7N2O - chains D and F of the 5 polymer chains in the assembly; structure by X-ray diffraction, 2.30 A resolution.

Chain D:
Molecule: T-cell receptor alpha chain
From: Homo sapiens
Sequence (210 residues; each row starts with the number of its first residue):
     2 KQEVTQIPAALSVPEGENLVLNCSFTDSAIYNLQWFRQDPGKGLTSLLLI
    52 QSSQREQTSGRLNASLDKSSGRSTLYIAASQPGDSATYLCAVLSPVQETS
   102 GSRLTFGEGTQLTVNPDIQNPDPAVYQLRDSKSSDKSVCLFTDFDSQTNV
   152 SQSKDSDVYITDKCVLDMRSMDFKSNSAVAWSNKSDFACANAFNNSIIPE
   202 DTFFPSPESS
Disordered / not traced: 134-137, 208-211
Cystine bridges: Cys-24/Cys-91, Cys-140/Cys-190
Covalent attachments: N-acetylglucosamine (NAG) linked to Asn-23, Asn-64

Chain F:
Molecule: T-cell receptor beta chain
From: Homo sapiens
Sequence (242 residues; numbered 3 to 244; the number before each row is that of its first residue):
     3 GVTQTPKHLITATGQRVTLRCSPRSGDLSVYWYQQSLDQGLQFLIQYYNG
    53 EERAKGNILERFSAQQFPDLHSELNLSSLELGDSALYFCASSVGLFSTDT
   103 QYFGPGTRLTVLEDLKNVFPPEVAVFEPSEAEISHTQKATLVCLATGFYP
   153 DHVELSWWVNGKEVHSGVCTDPQPLKEQPALNDSRYALSSRLRVSATFWQ
   203 NPRNHFRCQVQFYGLSENDEWTQDRAKPVTQIVSAEAWGRAD
Disordered / not traced: 244
Cystine bridges: Cys-23/Cys-91, Cys-145/Cys-210
Covalent attachments: N-acetylglucosamine (NAG) linked to Asn-77

Interface between chain D and chain F:
Pairs across the interface (85):
  Tyr-32(D) with Ser-99(F)
  Asn-33(D) with Ser-99(F), hydrogen bond (side chain-backbone)
  Gln-35(D) with Thr-102(F), hydrogen bond
  Phe-37(D) with Thr-102(F)
  Gln-39(D) with Gln-37(F), hydrogen bond; Phe-90(F)
  Gly-42(D) with Pro-107(F)
  Lys-43(D) with Phe-105(F), hydrogen bond (side chain-backbone); Gly-106(F)
  Gly-44(D) with Phe-90(F); Gly-106(F); Pro-107(F)
  Leu-45(D) with Leu-43(F), hydrophobic; Phe-105(F)
  Ser-47(D) with Thr-102(F), hydrogen bond
  Leu-50(D) with Thr-100(F); Asp-101(F); Thr-102(F)
  Gln-52(D) with Thr-100(F), hydrogen bond (side chain-backbone)
  Ser-103(D) with Ala-56(F)
  Arg-104(D) with Phe-45(F); Lys-57(F); Gly-58(F)
  Leu-105(D) with Tyr-35(F); Phe-45(F); Gln-103(F)
  Phe-107(D) with Tyr-35(F), hydrophobic; Leu-43(F), hydrophobic; Phe-105(F), hydrophobic
  Glu-109(D) with Asp-40(F); Gln-41(F); Gly-42(F)
  Asp-123(D) with His-137(F), salt bridge
  Tyr-127(D) with Ser-131(F); Ala-133(F); Glu-134(F); His-137(F); Thr-138(F)
  Gln-128(D) with Ser-131(F), hydrogen bond (backbone-side chain)
  Leu-129(D) with Phe-128(F); Glu-129(F); Thr-142(F); Val-144(F), hydrophobic
  Arg-130(D) with Phe-128(F); Glu-129(F), hydrogen bond (backbone-backbone)
  Asp-131(D) with Ala-126(F); Val-127(F); Phe-128(F)
  Ser-132(D) with Val-127(F); Glu-238(F)
  Val-139(D) with Phe-128(F), hydrophobic; Leu-146(F), hydrophobic
  Leu-141(D) with Thr-142(F)
  Thr-143(D) with Arg-195(F)
  Asp-144(D) with Thr-138(F); Arg-195(F), salt bridge
  Tyr-160(D) with Leu-177(F), hydrophobic; Glu-179(F), hydrogen bond (side chain-backbone)
  Thr-162(D) with Asp-173(F); Leu-177(F); Ser-191(F)
  Cys-165(D) with Cys-171(F), disulfide; Thr-172(F), hydrogen bond (side chain-backbone); Arg-193(F)
  Val-166(D) with Cys-171(F)
  Leu-167(D) with Val-170(F); Cys-171(F), hydrophobic; Arg-195(F)
  Asp-168(D) with Ser-168(F); Gly-169(F), hydrogen bond (backbone-backbone)
  Met-169(D) with Lys-140(F); Ser-168(F); Arg-195(F); Val-196(F)
  Arg-170(D) with Ser-168(F)
  Phe-174(D) with Lys-140(F); Arg-195(F)
  Ser-176(D) with Arg-195(F), hydrogen bond
  Ser-178(D) with Arg-193(F), hydrogen bond (backbone-side chain)
  Ala-179(D) with Arg-193(F)
  Val-180(D) with Arg-193(F)
  Trp-182(D) with Leu-146(F), hydrophobic; Ala-189(F), hydrophobic
  Phe-204(D) with His-137(F)
  Pro-206(D) with Ala-133(F), hydrophobic
Also at the interface, not in a pair above, chain D (52 interface residues in all): Leu-94, Gly-102, Ser-138, Ser-157, Ile-161, Asp-163, Ser-171, Met-172
Also at the interface, not in a pair above, chain F (56 interface residues in all): Leu-39, Gln-48, Arg-55, Asn-59, Pro-130, Gln-139, Leu-143, His-167, Lys-178, Ser-197
Cross-chain cystine bridges: Cys-165(D)/Cys-171(F)

Overview:
The interface between chain D and chain F involves 52 residues on one side and 56 on the other; the contacts
include 1 disulfide bond, 13 hydrogen bonds and 2 salt bridges. Polar contacts include Asp-123(D)/His-137(F),
Asp-144(D)/Arg-195(F) and Asn-33(D)/Ser-99(F).
Here chain D is T-cell receptor alpha chain and chain F is T-cell receptor beta chain, both from Homo sapiens.
Entry 7N2O (AS4.2-yeih-HLA*B27) was determined by X-ray diffraction together with 7N2N, 7N2P, 7N2Q, 7N2R, 7N2S
and 8CX4 from the same study.
